3BUK - chains B and C of the 4 polymer chains in the assembly; structure by X-ray diffraction, 2.60 A resolution.

[Chain B]
Protein: Neurotrophin-3
Organism: Homo sapiens
UniProtKB: P20783 (NT3_HUMAN); residues 1-119 here correspond to UniProt positions 139-257 (UniProt number = residue number + 138)
Amino-acid sequence (119 residues; numbered 1 to 119; the number before each row is that of its first residue):
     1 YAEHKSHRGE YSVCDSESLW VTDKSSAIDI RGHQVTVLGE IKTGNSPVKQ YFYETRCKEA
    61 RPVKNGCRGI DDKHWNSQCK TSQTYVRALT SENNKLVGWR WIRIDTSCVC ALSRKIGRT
Unresolved in the structure: 1-4, 116-119
Cystine bridges: Cys-14/Cys-79, Cys-57/Cys-108, Cys-67/Cys-110
Reported in the primary citation:
  - specificity-determining residues: Tyr-11 (by similarity / conservation)

[Chain C]
Protein: Tumor necrosis factor receptor superfamily member 16
Organism: Rattus norvegicus
Notes: fragment: ectodomain
UniProtKB: P07174 (TNR16_RAT); residues 1-161 here correspond to UniProt positions 29-189 (UniProt number = residue number + 28)
Amino-acid sequence (167 residues; numbered 1 to 167; the number before each row is that of its first residue):
     1 KETCSTGLYT HSGECCKACN LGEGVAQPCG ANQTVCEPCL DSVTFSDVVS ATEPCKPCTE
    61 CLGLQSMSAP CVEADDAVCR CAYGYYQDEE TGHCEACSVC EVGSGLVFSC QDKQNTVCEE
   121 CPEGTYSDEA NHVDPCLPCT VCEDTERQLR ECTPWADAEC EHHHHHH
Unresolved in the structure: 1-2, 162-167
Construct notes: engineered mutation Ser-42 (Asn70 in P07174); expression tag (162-167)
Cystine bridges: Cys-4/Cys-15, Cys-16/Cys-29, Cys-19/Cys-36, Cys-39/Cys-55, Cys-58/Cys-71, Cys-61/Cys-79, Cys-81/Cys-94, Cys-97/Cys-110, Cys-100/Cys-118, Cys-121/Cys-136, Cys-139/Cys-152, Cys-142/Cys-160
Glycans and other covalent adducts: N-acetylglucosamine (NAG) linked to Asn-32
Reported in the primary citation:
  - post-translational modification sites: Asn-32
  - binding site for N-acetylglucosamine: Asn-32
  - conformationally variable residues (loop rearrangement): Thr-140 to Cys-152

[Interface between chain B and chain C]
Contacting residue pairs (26; chain B residue first):
  His-7(B) / Val-107(C)  hydrogen bond (side chain-backbone)
  His-7(B) / Phe-108(C)
  His-7(B) / Ser-109(C)  hydrogen bond
  His-7(B) / Gln-111(C)
  Arg-8(B) / Val-107(C)
  Arg-8(B) / Phe-108(C)
  Tyr-11(B) / Leu-106(C)  hydrogen bond (side chain-backbone)
  Tyr-11(B) / Pro-135(C)  hydrophobic
  Trp-20(B) / Met-67(C)  hydrogen bond (side chain-backbone)
  Trp-20(B) / Pro-70(C)  hydrophobic
  Ser-46(B) / Pro-38(C)
  Ser-46(B) / Cys-39(C)  hydrogen bond (side chain-backbone)
  Ser-46(B) / Leu-40(C)
  Pro-47(B) / Leu-40(C)
  Pro-47(B) / Asp-41(C)
  Val-48(B) / Asp-41(C)
  Lys-49(B) / Asp-41(C)  hydrogen bond (backbone-side chain)
  Lys-49(B) / Ser-42(C)
  Tyr-51(B) / Pro-70(C)
  Lys-58(B) / Tyr-83(C)
  Pro-62(B) / Asp-134(C)
  Val-63(B) / Asp-134(C)
  Arg-68(B) / Val-133(C)  hydrogen bond (side chain-backbone)
  Arg-68(B) / Asp-134(C)  salt bridge
  Arg-68(B) / Pro-135(C)
  Lys-73(B) / Glu-143(C)  salt bridge
Also at the interface, not in a pair above, chain B (16 interface residues in all): Ser-6, Asp-15
Also at the interface, not in a pair above, chain C (19 interface residues in all): Ser-68, Leu-137
Interface features reported in the paper:
  - pairs named by the authors: Tyr-11(B)/Leu-106(C) (hydrogen bond), Lys-73(B)/Glu-143(C) (salt bridge)

[In short]
Chain B and chain C form an interface of 16 and 19 residues respectively; the contacts include 7 hydrogen
bonds and 2 salt bridges. Polar pairs include Arg-68(B)/Asp-134(C), Lys-73(B)/Glu-143(C) and
His-7(B)/Val-107(C). The authors report a hydrogen bond between Tyr-11(B) and Leu-106(C); a salt bridge
between Lys-73(B) and Glu-143(C). From the paper: a binding site for N-acetylglucosamine at Asn-32(C); the
specificity determinant Tyr-11(B).
Here chain B is Neurotrophin-3 (Homo sapiens) and chain C is Tumor necrosis factor receptor superfamily member
16 (Rattus norvegicus). Entry 3BUK (Crystal Structure of the Neurotrophin-3 and p75NTR Symmetrical Complex)
was determined by X-ray diffraction.
